PDB entry 6DZP | electron microscopy, 3.42 A resolution | chains A and K of the 34 polymer chains in the assembly

== Chain A ==
Molecule: 23S rRNA
From: Mycobacterium smegmatis str. MC2 155
Sequence (3119 nucleotides; row label = number of the first residue in the row):
     2 AAGUGUUUAAGGGCGCAUGGUGGAUGCCUUGGCACUGGGAGCCGAUGAAG
    52 GACGUAGGAGGCUGCGAUAAGCCUCGGGGAGCUGUCAACCGAGCGUUGAU
   102 CCGAGGAUGUCCGAAUGGGGAAACCCGGCACGAGUGAUGUCGUGUCACCA
   152 GGCGCUGAAUAUAUAGGCGUCUGGGGGGAACGCGGGGAAGUGAAACAUCU
   202 CAGUACCCGUAGGAAGAGAAAACAAAAUGUGAUUCCGUGAGUAGUGGCGA
   252 GCGAAAGCGGAGGAUGGCUAAACCGUAUGCAUGUGAUACCGGGUAGGGGU
   302 UGUGUGUGCGGGGUUGUGGGACCUAUCUUUCCGGCUCUACCUGGCUGGAG
   352 GGCAGUGAGAAAAUGUUGUGGUUAGCGGAAAUGGCUUGGGAUGGCCUGCC
   402 GUAGACGGUGAGAGCCCGGUACGUGAAAACCCGACGUCUGUCUUGAUGGU
   452 GUUCCCGAGUAGCAGCGGGCCCGUGGAAUCUGCUGUGAAUCUGCCGGGAC
   502 CACCCGGUAAGCCUGAAUACUUCCCAGUGACCGAUAGCGGAUUAGUACCG
   552 UGAGGGAAUGGUGAAAAGUACCCCGGGAGGGGAGUGAAAGAGUACCUGAA
   602 ACCGUGCGCUUACAAUCCGUCAGAGCCCUCGACGUGUCGUGGGGUGAUGG
   652 CGUGCCUUUUGAAGAAUGAGCCUGCGAGUCAGGGACAUGUCGCGAGGUUA
   702 ACCCGGGUGGGGUAGCCGCAGCGAAAGCGAGUCUGAAUAGGGCGUAUCCA
   752 CACAAGAGUGUGUGGUGUAGUGGUGUGUUCUGGACCCGAAGCGGAGUGAU
   802 CUACCCAUGGCCAGGGUGAAGCGCGGGUAAGACCGCGUGGAGGCCCGAAC
   852 CCACUUAGGUUGAAGACUGAGGGGAUGAGCUGUGGGUAGGGGUGAAAGGC
   902 CAAUCAAACUCCGUGAUAGCUGGUUCUCCCCGAAAUGCAUUUAGGUGCAG
   952 CGUCGCAUGUUUCUUGCCGGAGGUAGAGCUACUGGAUGGCCGAUGGGCCC
  1002 CACAGGGUUACUGACGUCAGCCAAACUCCGAAUGCCGGUAAGUCCAAGAG
  1052 UGCGGCAGUGAGACGGCGGGGGAUAAGCUCCGUGCGUCGAGAGGGAAACA
  1102 GCCCAGAUCGCCGGCUAAGGCCCCUAAGCGUGUGCUAAGUGGAAAAGGAU
  1152 GUGCAGUCGCGAAGACAACCAGGAGGUUGGCUUAGAAGCAGCCACCCUUG
  1202 AAAGAGUGCGUAAUAGCUCACUGGUCAAGUGAUUGUGCGCCGAUAAUGUA
  1252 GCGGGGCUCAAGCACACCGCCGAAGCCGCGGCAGCCAACGUGUUGGCUGG
  1302 GUAGGGGAGCGUCCUGCAUCCGGUGAAGCCGCCGAGUGAUCGAGUGGUGG
  1352 AGGGUGUGGGAGUGAGAAUGCAGGCAUGAGUAGCGAUUAGGCAAGUGAGA
  1402 ACCUUGCCCGCCGAAAGACCAAGGGUUCCUGGGCCAGGCCAGUCCGCCCA
  1452 GGGUGAGUCGGGACCUAAGGCGAGGCCGACAGGCGUAGUCGAUGGACAAC
  1502 GGGUUGAUAUUCCCGUACCCGUGUAUGUGCGUCCAUGAUGAAUCAGCGGU
  1552 ACUAACCAUCCAAAACCACCGUGACCGCACCUUUCGGGGUGUGGCGUUGG
  1602 UGGGGCUGCAUGGGACCUUCGUUGGUAGUAGUCAAGCGAUGGGGUGACGC
  1652 AGGAAGGUAGCCGUACCGGUCAGUGGUAAUACCGGGGUAAGCCUGUAGGG
  1702 AGUCAGAUAGGUAAAUCCGUCUGGCAUAUAUCCUGAGAGGUGAUGCAUAG
  1752 CCGAGUGAGGCGAAUUCGGUGAUCCUAUGCUGCCGAGAAAAGCCUCUAGC
  1802 GAGGACAUACACGGCCCGUACCCCAAACCAACACAGGUGGUCAGGUAGAG
  1852 AAUACUAAGGCGUACGAGUGAACUAUGGUUAAGGAACUCGGCAAAAUGCC
  1902 CCCGUAACUUCGGGAGAAGGGGGACCCACAUGGCGUGUAAGCCUUUACGG
  1952 CCCAAGCGUGAGUGGGUGGCACAAACCAGUGAGAAGCGACUGUUUACUAA
  2002 AAACACAGGUCCGUGCGAAGUCGCAAGACGAUGUAUACGGACUGACGCCU
  2052 GCCCGGUGCUGGAAGGUUAAGAGGACCCGUUAACUCCCUUUGGGGGUGAA
  2102 GCGGAGAAUUUAAGCCCCAGUAAACGGCGGUGGUAACUAUAACCAUCCUA
  2152 AGGUAGCGAAAUUCCUUGUCGGGUAAGUUCCGACCUGCACGAAUGGCGUA
  2202 ACGACUUCUCAACUGUCUCAACCAUAGACUCGGCGAAAUUGCACUACGAG
  2252 UAAAGAUGCUCGUUACGCGCGGCAGGACGAAAAGACCCCGGGACCUUCAC
  2302 UACAACUUGGUAUUGGUGCUCGAUACGGUUUGUGUAGGAUAGGUGGGAGA
  2352 CUGUGAAGCUCACACGCCAGUGUGGGUGGAGUCGUUGUUGAAAUACCACU
  2402 CUGAUCGUAUUGGGCCUCUAACCUCGGACCGUAUAUCCGGUUCAGGGACA
  2452 GUGCCUGGUGGGUAGUUUAACUGGGGCGGUUGCCUCCUAAAAUGUAACGG
  2502 AGGCGCCCAAAGGUUCCCUCAACCUGGACGGCAAUCAGGUGUUGAGUGUA
  2552 AGUGCACAAGGGAGCUUGACUGCGAGACGGACAUGUCGAGCAGGGACGAA
  2602 AGUCGGGACUAGUGAUCCGGCACCUCUGAGUGGAAGGGGUGUCGCUCAAC
  2652 GGAUAAAAGGUACCCCGGGGAUAACAGGCUGAUCUUCCCCAAGAGUCCAU
  2702 AUCGACGGGAUGGUUUGGCACCUCGAUGUCGGCUCGUCGCAUCCUGGGGC
  2752 UGGAGCAGGUCCCAAGGGUUGGGCUGUUCGCCCAUUAAAGCGGCACGCGA
  2802 GCUGGGUUUAGAACGUCGUGAGACAGUUCGGUCUCUAUCCGCCGCGCGCG
  2852 UCAGAAGCUUGAGGAAACCUGUCCCUAGUACGAGAGGACCGGGACGGACG
  2902 AACCUCUGGUAUACCAGUUGUCCCACCAGGGGCACGGCUGGAUAGCCACG
  2952 UUCGGACAGGAUAACCGCUGAAAGCAUCUAAGCGGGAAACCUCUUCCAAG
  3002 ACCAGGCUUCUCACCCUCUAGGAGGGAUAAGGCCCCCCGCAGACCACGGG
  3052 AUUGAUAGACCAGACCUGGAAGCCUAGUAAUAGGUGCAGGGAACUGGCAC
  3102 UAACCGGCCGAAAACUUAC

== Chain K ==
Name: 50S ribosomal protein L13
From: Mycobacterium smegmatis (strain ATCC 700084 / mc(2)155)
Reference sequence: A0QSP8 (RL13_MYCS2); residue numbers follow UniProt; this construct covers 2-147
Amino-acid sequence (146 residues; row label = number of the first residue in the row):
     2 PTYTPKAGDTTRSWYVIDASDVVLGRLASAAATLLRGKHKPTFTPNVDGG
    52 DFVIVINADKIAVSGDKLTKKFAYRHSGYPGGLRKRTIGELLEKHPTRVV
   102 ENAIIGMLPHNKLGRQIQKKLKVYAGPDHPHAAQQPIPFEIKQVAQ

== How chain A and chain K interact ==
Residue-residue contacts - 94 pairs, chain A then chain K:
  A3(A) - His132(K)  hydrogen bond to the sugar
  A3(A) - Gln135(K)  sugar contact
  G4(A) - Trp15(K)  sugar contact
  G4(A) - His132(K)  sugar contact
  G4(A) - Gln135(K)  sugar contact
  A615(A) - Lys113(K)  phosphate contact
  A615(A) - Arg116(K)  base contact
  A616(A) - Lys113(K)  phosphate contact
  A616(A) - Arg116(K)  salt bridge to the phosphate
  A625(A) - Lys7(K)  salt bridge to the phosphate
  G626(A) - Lys7(K)  phosphate contact
  A648(A) - Asn47(K)  base contact
  U649(A) - Asn47(K)  hydrogen bond to the sugar
  U649(A) - Lys113(K)  salt bridge to the phosphate
  U649(A) - Leu114(K)  sugar contact
  G650(A) - Pro46(K)  sugar contact
  G650(A) - Asn47(K)  sugar contact
  G650(A) - Asn112(K)  hydrogen bond to the phosphate
  G650(A) - Lys113(K)  hydrogen bond to the phosphate
  G650(A) - Leu114(K)  phosphate contact
  G651(A) - Asn112(K)  phosphate contact
  C1113(A) - Pro2(K)  base contact
  C1113(A) - Thr3(K)  hydrogen bond to the base
  C1123(A) - Ser30(K)  base contact
  C1124(A) - Ser30(K)  sugar contact
  C1124(A) - Ala33(K)  sugar contact
  C1124(A) - Met108(K)  hydrogen bond to the sugar
  C1125(A) - Arg37(K)  salt bridge to the phosphate
  C1125(A) - Lys39(K)  salt bridge to the phosphate
  C1125(A) - Met108(K)  sugar contact
  C1125(A) - Leu109(K)  sugar contact
  C1125(A) - Pro110(K)  phosphate contact
  U1126(A) - Arg37(K)  salt bridge to the phosphate
  A1127(A) - Arg37(K)  salt bridge to the phosphate
  A1127(A) - Lys39(K)  salt bridge to the phosphate
  G1129(A) - Gln147(K)  hydrogen bond to the base
  C1130(A) - Arg27(K)  hydrogen bond to the base
  C1130(A) - Ile142(K)  base contact
  C1130(A) - Lys143(K)  base contact
  C1130(A) - Gln144(K)  sugar contact
  G1131(A) - Gln144(K)  hydrogen bond to the phosphate
  G1131(A) - Gln147(K)  hydrogen bond to the sugar
  G1140(A) - Ser65(K)  hydrogen bond to the base
  G1140(A) - Lys68(K)  hydrogen bond to the base
  G1249(A) - His77(K)  stacking on the base
  G1249(A) - Pro81(K)  phosphate contact
  G1249(A) - Gly82(K)  hydrogen bond to the phosphate
  G1249(A) - Leu84(K)  sugar contact
  U1250(A) - Tyr75(K)  hydrogen bond to the phosphate
  U1250(A) - Leu84(K)  base contact
  A1251(A) - Tyr75(K)  phosphate contact
  G1255(A) - Gly107(K)  hydrogen bond to the base
  G1256(A) - Asn103(K)  sugar contact
  G1256(A) - Ala104(K)  hydrogen bond to the sugar
  G1256(A) - Gly107(K)  sugar contact
  G1256(A) - Met108(K)  base contact
  G1257(A) - Gly26(K)  phosphate contact
  G1257(A) - Lys72(K)  salt bridge to the phosphate
  G1257(A) - Ala104(K)  phosphate contact
  C1258(A) - Val24(K)  phosphate contact
  C1258(A) - Leu25(K)  phosphate contact
  C1258(A) - Gly26(K)  hydrogen bond to the phosphate
  C1258(A) - Lys68(K)  salt bridge to the phosphate
  U1259(A) - Val24(K)  phosphate contact
  U1259(A) - Ser65(K)  hydrogen bond to the phosphate
  U1259(A) - Lys68(K)  salt bridge to the phosphate
  C1260(A) - Asp22(K)  hydrogen bond to the base
  C1260(A) - Val24(K)  base contact
  C1260(A) - Ser65(K)  phosphate contact
  A1262(A) - Gly26(K)  hydrogen bond to the base
  A1262(A) - Arg27(K)  base contact
  A1262(A) - Ser30(K)  base contact
  U2264(A) - His111(K)  salt bridge to the phosphate
  U2738(A) - Pro81(K)  phosphate contact
  C2739(A) - Pro81(K)  phosphate contact
  C2739(A) - Gly82(K)  phosphate contact
  A2863(A) - Arg99(K)  hydrogen bond to the sugar
  G2864(A) - Arg76(K)  hydrogen bond to the phosphate
  G2864(A) - Arg85(K)  salt bridge to the phosphate
  G2864(A) - Arg87(K)  salt bridge to the phosphate
  G2864(A) - His96(K)  phosphate contact
  G2864(A) - Arg99(K)  salt bridge to the phosphate
  G2865(A) - Arg76(K)  salt bridge to the phosphate
  G2865(A) - Ser78(K)  phosphate contact
  G2865(A) - Arg85(K)  salt bridge to the phosphate
  A2866(A) - Tyr80(K)  sugar contact
  A2866(A) - Gly83(K)  phosphate contact
  C2992(A) - Arg87(K)  phosphate contact
  U2993(A) - Arg87(K)  salt bridge to the phosphate
  C3003(A) - Lys120(K)  hydrogen bond to the phosphate
  C3004(A) - Glu102(K)  hydrogen bond to the base
  C3004(A) - Lys120(K)  salt bridge to the phosphate
  U3118(A) - Ala134(K)  hydrogen bond to the sugar
  A3119(A) - Ala134(K)  sugar contact
Also at the interface, not in a pair above, chain A (49 interface residues in all): A2, U5, C614, G624, G2263, U2265
Also at the interface, not in a pair above, chain K (62 interface residues in all): Thr5, Pro6, Ala8, Thr34, Phe53, Gly66, Asp67, Lys71, Pro131, Gln136, Val145

== Overview ==
The interface between chain A and chain K involves 49 residues on one side and 62 on the other; the contacts
include 25 hydrogen bonds, 19 salt bridges and 1 aromatic stacking contact. Polar contacts include
C1113(A)-Thr3(K), G1129(A)-Gln147(K) and C1130(A)-Arg27(K).
Chain A is 23S rRNA (Mycobacterium smegmatis str. MC2 155) and chain K is 50S ribosomal protein L13
(Mycobacterium smegmatis (strain ATCC 700084 / mc(2)155)); the structure, Cryo-EM Structure of Mycobacterium
smegmatis C(minus) 50S ribosomal subunit, was determined by electron microscopy together with 6DZI and 6DZK
from the same study.
